Entry 8FRT (X-ray diffraction, 1.80 A resolution); this record covers chain A.

# Chain A
Molecule: Unique short US11 glycoprotein, Beta-2-microglobulin, MHC class I HLA-A fusion
Organism: Human cytomegalovirus (strain AD169)
Reference sequence: chimeric construct of P09727, P61769, O78126: residues 1-28 from P09727 (US11_HCMVA) positions 17-43 (offset varies); residues 46-146 from P61769 positions 21-119 (offset varies); residues 174-447 from O78126 positions 22-295 (UniProt number = residue number - 152)
Amino-acid sequence (444 residues; each row starts with the number of its first residue; note: 3 numbers in that range are skipped by the numbering (no residue carries them; nothing is unmodelled there)):
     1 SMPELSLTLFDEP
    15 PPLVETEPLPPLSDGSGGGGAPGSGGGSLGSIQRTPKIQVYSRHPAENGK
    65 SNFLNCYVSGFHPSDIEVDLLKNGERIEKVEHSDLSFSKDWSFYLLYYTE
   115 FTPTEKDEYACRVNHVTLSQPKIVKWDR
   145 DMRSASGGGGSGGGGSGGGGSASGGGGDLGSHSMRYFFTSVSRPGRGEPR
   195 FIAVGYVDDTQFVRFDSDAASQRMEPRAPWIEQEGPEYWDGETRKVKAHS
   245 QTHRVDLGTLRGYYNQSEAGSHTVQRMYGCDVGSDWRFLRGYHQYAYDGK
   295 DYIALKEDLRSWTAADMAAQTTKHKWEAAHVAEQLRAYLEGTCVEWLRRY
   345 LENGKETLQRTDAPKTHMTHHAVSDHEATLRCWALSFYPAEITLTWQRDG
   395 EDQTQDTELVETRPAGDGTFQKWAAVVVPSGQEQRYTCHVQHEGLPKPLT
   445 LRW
Disordered / not traced: 15-44, 145-170
Disulfides: Cys70-Cys125, Cys274-Cys337, Cys376-Cys432
Construct notes: linker (29-45, 147-173)

# Overview
Chain A is Unique short US11 glycoprotein, Beta-2-microglobulin, MHC class I HLA-A fusion (Human
cytomegalovirus (strain AD169)); the structure, X-ray crystal structure of the N-terminal region from HCMV
US11 binding to HLA-A*02:01, was determined by X-ray diffraction together with 8FU4 from the same study.
